PDB entry 2X9Z | X-ray diffraction, 1.30 A resolution | chain A

== Chain A ==
Protein: Cell wall surface anchor family protein
Source organism: Streptococcus pneumoniae
Notes: fragment: backbone subunit pili, residues 187-448
Reference sequence: Q97SC2 (Q97SC2_STRPN); residues 187-448 here = UniProt positions 187-448
Sequence (262 residues; numbered 187 to 448; the number before each row is that of its first residue):
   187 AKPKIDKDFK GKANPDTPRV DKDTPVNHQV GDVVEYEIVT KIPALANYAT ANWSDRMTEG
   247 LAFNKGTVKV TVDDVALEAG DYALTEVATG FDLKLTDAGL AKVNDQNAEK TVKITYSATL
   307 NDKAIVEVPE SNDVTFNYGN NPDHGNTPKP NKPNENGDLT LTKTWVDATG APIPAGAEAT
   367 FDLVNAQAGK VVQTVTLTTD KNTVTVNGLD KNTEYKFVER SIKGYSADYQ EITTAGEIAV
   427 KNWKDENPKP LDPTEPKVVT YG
Covalent attachments: covalent link Lys193-Asn318, Lys349-Asn428
Modified / non-standard residues: Mse243 (selenomethionine; parent Met)
Construct notes: engineered mutation Ala374 (Thr in Q97SC2)

== Overview ==
Chain A is Cell wall surface anchor family protein (Streptococcus pneumoniae); the structure, Structure of the
pilus backbone (rrgb) from streptococcus pneumoniae, was determined by X-ray diffraction, deposited together
with 2X9W, 2X9X and 2X9Y.
